Entry 8UKQ (X-ray diffraction, 3.50 A resolution); this record covers chains A and B of the 13 polymer chains in the assembly.

Chain A:
Protein: DNA-directed RNA polymerase II subunit RPB1
Source organism: Saccharomyces cerevisiae S288C
Notes: EC 2.7.7.6
Reference sequence: P04050 (RPB1_YEAST); residue numbers follow UniProt; this construct covers 1-1733
Chain sequence (1733 residues; numbered 1 to 1733; the number before each row is that of its first residue):
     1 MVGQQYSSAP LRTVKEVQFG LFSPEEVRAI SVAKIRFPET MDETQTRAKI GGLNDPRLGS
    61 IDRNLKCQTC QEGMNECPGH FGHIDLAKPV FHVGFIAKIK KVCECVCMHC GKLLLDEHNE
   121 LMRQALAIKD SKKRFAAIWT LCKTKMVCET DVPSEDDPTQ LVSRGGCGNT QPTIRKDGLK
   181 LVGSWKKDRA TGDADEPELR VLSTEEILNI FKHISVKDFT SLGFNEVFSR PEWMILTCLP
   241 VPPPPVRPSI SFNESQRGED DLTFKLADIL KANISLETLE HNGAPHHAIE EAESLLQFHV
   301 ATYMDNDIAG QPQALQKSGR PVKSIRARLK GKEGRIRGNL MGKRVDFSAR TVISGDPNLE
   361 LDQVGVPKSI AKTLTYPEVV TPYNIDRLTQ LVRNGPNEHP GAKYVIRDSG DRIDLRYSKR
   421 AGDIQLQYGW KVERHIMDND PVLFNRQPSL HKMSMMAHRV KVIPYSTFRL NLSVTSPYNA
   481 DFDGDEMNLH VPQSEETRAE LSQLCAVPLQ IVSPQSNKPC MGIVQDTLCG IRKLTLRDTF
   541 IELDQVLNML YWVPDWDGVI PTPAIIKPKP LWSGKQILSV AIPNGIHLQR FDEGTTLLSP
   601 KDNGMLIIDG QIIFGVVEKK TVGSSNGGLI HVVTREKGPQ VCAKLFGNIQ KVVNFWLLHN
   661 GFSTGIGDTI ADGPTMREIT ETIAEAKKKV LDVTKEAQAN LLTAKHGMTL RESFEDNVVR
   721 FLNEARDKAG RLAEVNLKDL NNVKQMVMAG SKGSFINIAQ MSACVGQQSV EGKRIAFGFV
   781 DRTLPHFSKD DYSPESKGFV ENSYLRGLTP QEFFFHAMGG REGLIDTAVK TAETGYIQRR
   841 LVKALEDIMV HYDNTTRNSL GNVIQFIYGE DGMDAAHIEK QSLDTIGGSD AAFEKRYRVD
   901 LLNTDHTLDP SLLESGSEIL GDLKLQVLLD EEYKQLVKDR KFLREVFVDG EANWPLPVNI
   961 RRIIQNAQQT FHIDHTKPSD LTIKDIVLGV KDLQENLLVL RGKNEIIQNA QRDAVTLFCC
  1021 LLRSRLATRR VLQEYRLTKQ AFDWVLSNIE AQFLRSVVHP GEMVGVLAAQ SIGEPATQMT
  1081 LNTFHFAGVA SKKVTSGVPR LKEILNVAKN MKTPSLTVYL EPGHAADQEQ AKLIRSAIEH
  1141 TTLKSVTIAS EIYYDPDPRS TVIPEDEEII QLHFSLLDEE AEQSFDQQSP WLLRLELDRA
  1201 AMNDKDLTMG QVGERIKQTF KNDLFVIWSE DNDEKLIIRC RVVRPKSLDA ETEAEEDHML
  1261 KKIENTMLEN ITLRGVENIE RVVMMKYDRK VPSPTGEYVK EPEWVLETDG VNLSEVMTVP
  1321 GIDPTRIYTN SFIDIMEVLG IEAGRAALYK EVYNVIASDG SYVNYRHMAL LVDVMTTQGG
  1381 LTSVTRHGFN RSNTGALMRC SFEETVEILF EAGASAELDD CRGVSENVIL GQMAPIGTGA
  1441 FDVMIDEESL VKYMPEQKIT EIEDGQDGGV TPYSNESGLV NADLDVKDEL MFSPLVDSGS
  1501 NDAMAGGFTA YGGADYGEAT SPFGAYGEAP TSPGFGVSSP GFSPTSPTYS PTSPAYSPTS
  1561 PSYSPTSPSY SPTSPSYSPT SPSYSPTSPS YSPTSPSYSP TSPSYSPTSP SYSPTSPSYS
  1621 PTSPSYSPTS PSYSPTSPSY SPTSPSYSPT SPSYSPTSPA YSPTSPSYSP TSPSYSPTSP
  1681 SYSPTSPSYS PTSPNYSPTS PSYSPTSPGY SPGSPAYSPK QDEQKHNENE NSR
Disordered / not traced: 1-2, 154-160, 187-198, 250-256, 1082-1091, 1177-1187, 1244-1256, 1447-1733
Metal / ion sites: Zn2+ site 1: C67, C70, C77; Zn2+ site 2: C107, H109, C110, C167; Mg2+: D483, D485
UniProt features mapped onto this chain:
  - region: P248 to D260 (Lid loop), N306 to K323 (Rudder loop), P810 to E822 (Bridging helix)
  - binding site (Zn(2+)): C67, C70, C77, H80, C107, C110, C148, C167
  - binding site (Mg(2+)): D481, D483, D485
  - modified residue: T1471 (Phosphothreonine)
  - cross-link (Glycyl lysine isopeptide (Lys-Gly)): K695 (interchain with G-Cter in ubiquitin), K1246 (interchain with G-Cter in ubiquitin), K1350 (interchain with G-Cter in ubiquitin)
  - natural variant: S1653 to P1659 (deletion: In strain: A364A)
  - mutagenesis: K1246 (K1246R: Impairs ubiquitination during transcription stress)

Chain B:
Protein: DNA-directed RNA polymerase II subunit RPB2
Source organism: Saccharomyces cerevisiae S288C
Notes: EC 2.7.7.6
Reference sequence: P08518 (RPB2_YEAST); residues 1-1224 here = UniProt positions 1-1224
Chain sequence (1224 residues; each row starts with the number of its first residue):
     1 MSDLANSEKY YDEDPYGFED ESAPITAEDS WAVISAFFRE KGLVSQQLDS FNQFVDYTLQ
    61 DIICEDSTLI LEQLAQHTTE SDNISRKYEI SFGKIYVTKP MVNESDGVTH ALYPQEARLR
   121 NLTYSSGLFV DVKKRTYEAI DVPGRELKYE LIAEESEDDS ESGKVFIGRL PIMLRSKNCY
   181 LSEATESDLY KLKECPFDMG GYFIINGSEK VLIAQERSAG NIVQVFKKAA PSPISHVAEI
   241 RSALEKGSRF ISTLQVKLYG REGSSARTIK ATLPYIKQDI PIVIIFRALG IIPDGEILEH
   301 ICYDVNDWQM LEMLKPCVED GFVIQDRETA LDFIGRRGTA LGIKKEKRIQ YAKDILQKEF
   361 LPHITQLEGF ESRKAFFLGY MINRLLLCAL DRKDQDDRDH FGKKRLDLAG PLLAQLFKTL
   421 FKKLTKDIFR YMQRTVEEAH DFNMKLAINA KTITSGLKYA LATGNWGEQK KAMSSRAGVS
   481 QVLNRYTYSS TLSHLRRTNT PIGRDGKLAK PRQLHNTHWG LVCPAETPEG QACGLVKNLS
   541 LMSCISVGTD PMPIITFLSE WGMEPLEDYV PHQSPDATRV FVNGVWHGVH RNPARLMETL
   601 RTLRRKGDIN PEVSMIRDIR EKELKIFTDA GRVYRPLFIV EDDESLGHKE LKVRKGHIAK
   661 LMATEYQDIE GGFEDVEEYT WSSLLNEGLV EYIDAEEEES ILIAMQPEDL EPAEANEEND
   721 LDVDPAKRIR VSHHATTFTH CEIHPSMILG VAASIIPFPD HNQSPRNTYQ SAMGKQAMGV
   781 FLTNYNVRMD TMANILYYPQ KPLGTTRAME YLKFRELPAG QNAIVAIACY SGYNQEDSMI
   841 MNQSSIDRGL FRSLFFRSYM DQEKKYGMSI TETFEKPQRT NTLRMKHGTY DKLDDDGLIA
   901 PGVRVSGEDV IIGKTTPISP DEEELGQRTA YHSKRDASTP LRSTENGIVD QVLVTTNQDG
   961 LKFVKVRVRT TKIPQIGDKF ASRHGQKGTI GITYRREDMP FTAEGIVPDL IINPHAIPSR
  1021 MTVAHLIECL LSKVAALSGN EGDASPFTDI TVEGISKLLR EHGYQSRGFE VMYNGHTGKK
  1081 LMAQIFFGPT YYQRLRHMVD DKIHARARGP MQVLTRQPVE GRSRDGGLRF GEMERDCMIA
  1141 HGAASFLKER LMEASDAFRV HICGICGLMT VIAKLNHNQF ECKGCDNKID IYQIHIPYAA
  1201 KLLFQELMAM NITPRLYTDR SRDF
Disordered / not traced: 1-19, 76-85, 139-161, 338-344, 439-445, 503-508, 669-675, 715-720, 920-929, 1222-1224
Metal / ion sites: Zn2+: C1163, C1166, C1182, C1185

How chain A and chain B interact:
Residue-residue contacts - 419 pairs, chain A then chain B:
  Q4(A) with F1158(B); R1159(B), hydrogen bond
  Q5(A) with R1159(B), hydrogen bond (backbone-side chain); L1175(B)
  Y6(A) with L1175(B)
  S7(A) with R1159(B), hydrogen bond; H1161(B); Q1193(B), hydrogen bond
  S8(A) with N1178(B); F1180(B); I1191(B)
  A9(A) with I1191(B), hydrophobic; Y1192(B); Q1193(B), hydrogen bond (backbone-side chain)
  P10(A) with I1191(B); Y1192(B); Q1193(B), hydrogen bond (backbone-backbone)
  L11(A) with Q1193(B); H1195(B)
  R12(A) with Y1192(B), hydrogen bond; Q1193(B), hydrogen bond (backbone-backbone); T1218(B), hydrogen bond; D1219(B), salt bridge
  T13(A) with T1218(B)
  V14(A) with I1194(B), hydrophobic; L1216(B), hydrophobic; Y1217(B); T1218(B)
  K15(A) with Y1217(B), hydrogen bond (backbone-backbone); T1218(B); D1219(B); R1220(B)
  E16(A) with R1215(B); L1216(B); Y1217(B), hydrogen bond (backbone-backbone); D1219(B); R1220(B), salt bridge; S1221(B)
  V17(A) with R1215(B); L1216(B), hydrophobic
  Q18(A) with T1213(B); R1215(B), hydrogen bond (backbone-backbone)
  F19(A) with T1213(B)
  G20(A) with I1212(B); T1213(B), hydrogen bond (backbone-backbone)
  L21(A) with N1211(B); I1212(B), hydrophobic; T1213(B)
  F22(A) with L1168(B), hydrophobic; M1208(B); N1211(B), hydrogen bond (backbone-backbone); T1213(B)
  E26(A) with R1215(B), salt bridge
  A29(A) with K1183(B), hydrogen bond (backbone-side chain)
  I30(A) with T1170(B); K1183(B)
  S31(A) with K1183(B), hydrogen bond (backbone-side chain)
  V32(A) with K1183(B)
  T69(A) with I1172(B); K1174(B)
  C70(A) with I1172(B); A1173(B)
  Q71(A) with K1174(B); L1175(B), hydrogen bond (side chain-backbone); N1176(B), hydrogen bond; H1177(B)
  E72(A) with A1173(B); L1175(B)
  M74(A) with R1116(B)
  N75(A) with R1116(B), hydrogen bond; F1158(B)
  E76(A) with R1159(B), salt bridge
  P78(A) with K1201(B), hydrogen bond (backbone-side chain); Q1205(B), hydrogen bond (backbone-side chain)
  H80(A) with I1172(B)
  F81(A) with Q1205(B); M1208(B), hydrophobic; A1209(B)
  F95(A) with N1211(B)
  F228(A) with R1215(B)
  L236(A) with N1211(B)
  P240(A) with M1208(B)
  P242(A) with A1209(B), hydrophobic
  P243(A) with Q1205(B)
  P245(A) with L1114(B); Y1198(B); L1202(B)
  V246(A) with L1114(B); L1202(B), hydrophobic; Q1205(B)
  P248(A) with L1114(B)
  Y303(A) with A1209(B)
  M304(A) with M1210(B), hydrophobic
  I325(A) with M1210(B), hydrophobic
  L329(A) with L1203(B), hydrophobic; E1206(B); M1210(B), hydrophobic
  R335(A) with A1199(B); L1202(B); E1206(B), salt bridge
  I336(A) with L1203(B), hydrophobic
  R337(A) with E1132(B), salt bridge
  G338(A) with R1129(B), hydrogen bond (backbone-side chain)
  N339(A) with Q1117(B)
  L340(A) with L1151(B); P1197(B), hydrophobic; A1200(B), hydrophobic
  M341(A) with E1132(B); R1135(B), hydrogen bond
  G342(A) with R1129(B), hydrogen bond (backbone-side chain); F1130(B)
  K343(A) with Q1117(B), hydrogen bond; L1128(B); R1129(B); F1130(B), hydrogen bond (backbone-backbone); L1151(B); S1155(B); D1156(B), salt bridge; A1199(B)
  R344(A) with Q1117(B); P1118(B); V1119(B); E1120(B), salt bridge; G1127(B); L1128(B); R1129(B); S1155(B), hydrogen bond (backbone-side chain)
  V345(A) with G1127(B); L1128(B), hydrogen bond (backbone-backbone); F1130(B); R1150(B); S1155(B)
  D346(A) with R1106(B), salt bridge; A1107(B); R1108(B), salt bridge; G1109(B); M1111(B); R1150(B), hydrogen bond (backbone-side chain); A1154(B), hydrogen bond (backbone-backbone); S1155(B)
  F347(A) with R1106(B), hydrogen bond (backbone-backbone); A1107(B), hydrogen bond (backbone-backbone); R1150(B), hydrogen bond (backbone-side chain)
  S348(A) with H1104(B); R1106(B), hydrogen bond (backbone-backbone); G1127(B); L1128(B), hydrogen bond (side chain-backbone); R1150(B)
  A349(A) with H1104(B)
  R350(A) with I1103(B); H1104(B), hydrogen bond (backbone-backbone); L1128(B)
  T351(A) with I1103(B)
  V352(A) with T989(B); K1102(B)
  I353(A) with T989(B)
  G355(A) with Y833(B)
  D356(A) with Y833(B), hydrogen bond
  P357(A) with S831(B); G832(B); Y833(B)
  N358(A) with Y833(B), hydrogen bond
  I370(A) with I1103(B), hydrophobic; H1104(B); A1105(B), hydrophobic
  T373(A) with A1105(B); A1107(B)
  L374(A) with R1106(B); A1107(B), hydrophobic
  T375(A) with A1107(B)
  L443(A) with M1138(B), hydrophobic; F1146(B), hydrophobic
  N445(A) with E1134(B)
  Q447(A) with E1134(B), hydrogen bond
  P448(A) with M1133(B)
  S449(A) with M1133(B); E1134(B), hydrogen bond; C1137(B), hydrogen bond (backbone-side chain)
  H451(A) with C1137(B), hydrogen bond (backbone-side chain)
  K452(A) with C1137(B); A1140(B), hydrogen bond (side chain-backbone); H1141(B), hydrogen bond (backbone-side chain)
  M455(A) with F1130(B), hydrophobic; E1134(B); C1137(B), hydrophobic; M1138(B), hydrophobic; H1141(B), hydrogen bond (backbone-side chain)
  Y465(A) with I976(B), hydrophobic
  S466(A) with Q975(B), hydrogen bond; V1099(B); D1100(B), hydrogen bond; I1103(B)
  T467(A) with I976(B); G977(B); V1099(B)
  R469(A) with Y833(B); I976(B); G991(B), hydrogen bond (side chain-backbone)
  L472(A) with Q835(B)
  D481(A) with E836(B); D837(B)
  F482(A) with Q835(B); E836(B), hydrogen bond (backbone-backbone); D837(B); S838(B); G988(B); T989(B), hydrogen bond (backbone-backbone)
  D483(A) with K987(B); G988(B)
  G484(A) with K979(B); T989(B)
  E486(A) with K1102(B)
  N488(A) with L1128(B)
  H490(A) with F1130(B); R1150(B), hydrogen bond
  V491(A) with E1149(B); R1150(B)
  P492(A) with E1149(B)
  Q493(A) with E1149(B), hydrogen bond (backbone-side chain)
  S494(A) with E1149(B), hydrogen bond (backbone-side chain)
  T497(A) with S1145(B); F1146(B); E1149(B), hydrogen bond
  E500(A) with A1143(B); A1144(B), hydrogen bond (side chain-backbone); S1145(B), hydrogen bond (side chain-backbone); F1146(B), hydrogen bond (side chain-backbone)
  L501(A) with F1146(B), hydrophobic
  C505(A) with M1138(B), hydrophobic
  Q510(A) with H1141(B), hydrogen bond
  Q525(A) with Q835(B); E836(B), hydrogen bond; N1013(B); H1015(B)
  D526(A) with C829(B), hydrogen bond; N834(B); Q835(B), hydrogen bond; N1013(B), hydrogen bond; H1015(B), salt bridge
  T527(A) with Q835(B)
  C529(A) with H1015(B)
  L657(A) with C829(B), hydrophobic
  L658(A) with Y830(B), hydrophobic; S831(B); N1074(B); L1081(B)
  H659(A) with T1077(B); L1081(B); M1082(B)
  N660(A) with L1081(B); M1082(B), hydrogen bond (backbone-backbone); A1083(B), hydrogen bond (backbone-backbone)
  G661(A) with A1083(B)
  F662(A) with I827(B); A828(B); C829(B), hydrophobic; P1014(B); I1085(B)
  S663(A) with I827(B); P1014(B); F1069(B); Q1084(B); I1085(B); F1086(B), hydrogen bond (side chain-backbone)
  T664(A) with P1014(B), hydrogen bond (side chain-backbone); F1069(B)
  G665(A) with L1026(B); F1069(B); F1086(B)
  I666(A) with L1026(B), hydrophobic; I1027(B); L1030(B), hydrophobic; S1066(B); R1067(B); F1086(B)
  G667(A) with R1067(B)
  D668(A) with F1069(B)
  I670(A) with E1053(B); R1067(B)
  M746(A) with H1015(B); P1018(B), hydrophobic
  S751(A) with H1015(B)
  K752(A) with H1015(B); P1018(B); S1019(B)
  G753(A) with P1018(B)
  N757(A) with P1018(B); M1021(B), hydrogen bond
  Q760(A) with M1021(B)
  M761(A) with M1021(B), hydrophobic; V1023(B), hydrophobic
  E771(A) with K510(B)
  I775(A) with N516(B)
  A776(A) with N516(B), hydrogen bond (backbone-side chain)
  G778(A) with H515(B); N516(B), hydrogen bond (backbone-side chain); E699(B)
  F779(A) with N516(B); T517(B); E698(B); E699(B)
  V780(A) with E699(B), hydrogen bond (backbone-side chain)
  R782(A) with E698(B); E699(B); I701(B), hydrogen bond (side chain-backbone); L702(B)
  T783(A) with N516(B), hydrogen bond (backbone-side chain)
  P785(A) with W519(B); E698(B); I701(B); L702(B); I703(B), hydrogen bond (backbone-backbone)
  H786(A) with W519(B); L702(B); I703(B); A704(B); M705(B), hydrogen bond; F738(B); E742(B), salt bridge
  F787(A) with L702(B)
  E795(A) with V731(B)
  E801(A) with I729(B)
  N802(A) with R728(B); I729(B), hydrogen bond (side chain-backbone)
  Y804(A) with H761(B); N762(B); Q763(B); V1023(B), hydrophobic
  L805(A) with H761(B), hydrogen bond (backbone-side chain)
  R806(A) with P725(B), hydrogen bond (side chain-backbone); A726(B); K727(B), hydrogen bond (side chain-backbone); R728(B), hydrogen bond (backbone-side chain); I729(B)
  G807(A) with R728(B); D760(B); H761(B)
  L808(A) with R728(B), hydrogen bond (backbone-side chain); D760(B), hydrogen bond (backbone-backbone); F1047(B)
  T809(A) with I729(B); R730(B)
  P810(A) with W519(B); M705(B), hydrophobic; R730(B); P745(B), hydrophobic; F1047(B), hydrophobic
  Q811(A) with M705(B)
  F813(A) with L749(B), hydrophobic; P759(B); N767(B); F1047(B), hydrophobic
  F814(A) with L514(B), hydrophobic; H515(B); N516(B); W519(B), hydrophobic
  H816(A) with Q763(B); S764(B), hydrogen bond (backbone-side chain)
  A817(A) with L514(B), hydrophobic; P524(B), hydrophobic; S764(B)
  M818(A) with L514(B); N516(B)
  R821(A) with R512(B), hydrogen bond (side chain-backbone); Q513(B); L514(B); P524(B), hydrogen bond (side chain-backbone); T527(B); C533(B); G534(B)
  L824(A) with Y769(B)
  I825(A) with R512(B); Q513(B); C533(B)
  A828(A) with G530(B)
  Q838(A) with M1133(B)
  R839(A) with E1132(B), salt bridge
  V842(A) with D1136(B)
  K843(A) with R1135(B)
  E846(A) with R1135(B), salt bridge
  E1062(A) with A1140(B)
  M1063(A) with I1139(B)
  V1066(A) with D1136(B); I1139(B), hydrophobic
  Q1070(A) with D1136(B), hydrogen bond (side chain-backbone); C1137(B); A1140(B)
  N1265(A) with G263(B), hydrogen bond (side chain-backbone); S265(B)
  E1269(A) with G263(B)
  L1409(A) with L1207(B), hydrophobic; I1212(B)
  F1410(A) with M1210(B), hydrophobic; I1212(B), hydrophobic
  G1413(A) with I1212(B)
  L1418(A) with R1220(B)
  V1424(A) with I1139(B), hydrophobic
  S1425(A) with R1135(B), hydrogen bond
  V1428(A) with R1135(B); L1151(B)
  I1429(A) with P1197(B); A1200(B)
  L1430(A) with H1195(B); I1196(B); P1197(B)
  G1431(A) with K1148(B); L1151(B); M1152(B); P1197(B)
  M1433(A) with A1144(B), hydrophobic; S1145(B); K1148(B)
  A1434(A) with A1144(B)
  I1436(A) with I1139(B), hydrophobic; G1142(B); A1144(B), hydrophobic
  T1438(A) with G1142(B), hydrogen bond (side chain-backbone); A1144(B)
  G1439(A) with A1144(B)
Interface residues without a listed pair, chain A (207 interface residues in all): Q68, G79, H92, L239, R328, S354, M453, M456, T475, A480, L504, V524, N654, T669, V743, F777, L784, S788, K789, G820, L1067, N1427, Q1432
Interface residues without a listed pair, chain B (192 interface residues in all): S264, H400, H518, C523, A525, E526, R635, P765, T768, T993, I1017, R1020, D1049, V1052, S1056, K1079, K1080, T1115, G1131, G1184, P1214

In short:
Chain A and chain B form an interface of 207 and 192 residues respectively; the contacts include 88 hydrogen
bonds and 14 salt bridges. Polar contacts include R12(A)-D1219(B), E16(A)-R1220(B) and E26(A)-R1215(B).
Chain A is DNA-directed RNA polymerase II subunit RPB1 and chain B is DNA-directed RNA polymerase II subunit
RPB2, both from Saccharomyces cerevisiae S288C; the structure, RNA polymerase II elongation complex with
Fapy-dG lesion in apo state, was determined by X-ray diffraction, deposited together with 8UKR, 8UKS, 8UKT and
8UKU.
